PDB entry 6VLV | X-ray diffraction, 1.72 A resolution | chain A

Chain A:
Name: Coagulation factor XIa light chain
From: Homo sapiens
Notes: EC 3.4.21.27
Reference sequence: P03951 (FA11_HUMAN); residues 388-625 here = UniProt positions 388-625
Chain sequence (238 residues; each row starts with the number of its first residue):
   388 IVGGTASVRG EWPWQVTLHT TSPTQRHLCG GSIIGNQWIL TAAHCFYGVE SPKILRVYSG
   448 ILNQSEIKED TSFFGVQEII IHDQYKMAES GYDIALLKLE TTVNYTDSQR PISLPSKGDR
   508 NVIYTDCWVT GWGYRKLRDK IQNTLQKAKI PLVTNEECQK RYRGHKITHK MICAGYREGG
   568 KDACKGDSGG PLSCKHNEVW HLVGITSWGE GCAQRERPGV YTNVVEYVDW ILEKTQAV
Unresolved in the structure: 624-625
Disulfides: Cys-416/Cys-432, Cys-514/Cys-581, Cys-545/Cys-560, Cys-571/Cys-599
Construct notes: engineered mutation Ser-500 (Cys in P03951)
Small-molecule neighbours:
  - citrate anion (FLC), molecule 1: Glu-398, Trp-399, Asp-513, Trp-515, Lys-534, Lys-582, Trp-587
  - citrate anion (FLC), molecule 2: Arg-413, His-414, Leu-415, Cys-416, His-431, Cys-432, Ile-528, Lys-572, Gly-573, Ser-575
  - R3A (1-carbamimidamido-4-chloro-N-[(2R)-3-methyl-1-(morpholin-4-yl)-1-oxobutan-2-yl]isoquinoline-7-sulfonamide): His-431, Ala-475, Glu-476, Leu-524, Asp-569, Ala-570, Cys-571, Lys-572, Ser-575, Thr-593, Ser-594, Trp-595, Gly-596, Glu-597, Gly-598, Cys-599, Ala-600, Arg-604, Pro-605, Gly-606
UniProt features mapped onto this chain:
  - active site (Charge relay system): His-431, Asp-480, Ser-575
  - binding site (heparin): Lys-547 to Arg-550
  - glycosylation (N-linked (GlcNAc...) asparagine): Asn-450 (complex), Asn-491 (complex)
  - natural variant: Trp-401 (W401R: In FA11D), Val-403 (V403M: In FA11D), Thr-404 (T404N: In FA11D), Gly-418 (G418V: In FA11D), Ala-430 (A430V: In FA11D), Ile-454 (I454K: In FA11D), Phe-460 (F460V: In FA11D), Ile-481 (I481S: In FA11D), Thr-493 (T493I: In FA11D), Ser-503 (S503P: In FA11D), Asp-506 (D506G: In FA11D), Tyr-511 (Y511H: In FA11D), 12 further natural variant entries in UniProt

Overview:
Chain A binds citrate anion and compound R3A. From UniProt: 3 active-site residues and 4 heparin-binding
residues.
Chain A is Coagulation factor XIa light chain (Homo sapiens); the structure, Factor XIa in complex with
compound 11, was determined by X-ray diffraction together with 6VLM and 6VLU from the same study.
